Entry 4UUV (X-ray diffraction, 2.80 A resolution); this record covers chains J and K of the 6 polymer chains in the assembly.

[Chain J]
Molecule: Ets translocation variant 4
Organism: Homo sapiens
Notes: fragment: ets domain, residues 338-435
UniProtKB: P43268 (ETV4_HUMAN); numbering as in UniProt (aligned over 338-435)
Chain sequence (100 residues; row label = number of the first residue in the row):
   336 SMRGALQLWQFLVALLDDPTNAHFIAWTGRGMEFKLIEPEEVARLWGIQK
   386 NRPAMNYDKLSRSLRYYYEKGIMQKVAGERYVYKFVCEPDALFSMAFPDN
Disordered / not traced: 336-340, 435
Differences from the reference sequence: expression tag (336-337)
Curated features (UniProtKB/Swiss-Prot):
  - DNA-binding region: Leu-341 to Val-421 (ETS)

[Chain K]
Molecule: 10-nt DNA strand
Sequence (10 nucleotides; row label = number of the first residue in the row):
     1 ACCGGAAGTG

[Interface between chain J and chain K]
Contacting residue pairs (15; chain J residue first):
  Tyr-392(J) / DC2(K)  hydrogen bond to the phosphate
  Arg-397(J) / DG4(K)  hydrogen bond to the base
  Arg-397(J) / DG5(K)  hydrogen bond to the base
  Arg-397(J) / DA6(K)  base contact
  Arg-400(J) / DC3(K)  base contact
  Arg-400(J) / DG4(K)  hydrogen bond to the base
  Tyr-403(J) / DC3(K)  hydrogen bond to the phosphate
  Glu-404(J) / DG5(K)  phosphate contact
  Lys-410(J) / DC2(K)  salt bridge to the phosphate
  Lys-410(J) / DC3(K)  phosphate contact
  Glu-414(J) / DC2(K)  phosphate contact
  Arg-415(J) / DA1(K)  phosphate contact
  Arg-415(J) / DC2(K)  phosphate contact
  Tyr-416(J) / DA1(K)  hydrogen bond to the phosphate
  Tyr-416(J) / DC2(K)  hydrogen bond to the phosphate
Other interface residues (no listed pair), chain J (12 interface residues in all): Asp-393, Val-417, Tyr-418

[Overview]
12 residues of chain J and 6 residues of chain K are in contact, with 7 hydrogen bonds and 1 salt bridge.
Polar contacts include Arg-397(J)/DG4(K), Arg-397(J)/DG5(K) and Arg-400(J)/DG4(K). UniProt lists a DNA-binding
region on chain J.
Here chain J is Ets translocation variant 4 (Homo sapiens) and chain K is a 10-nt DNA strand. Entry 4UUV
(Structure of the DNA binding ETS domain of human ETV4 in complex with DNA) was determined by X-ray
diffraction, deposited together with 3ZP5, 4BNC and 4UNO.
